Entry 6RDR (electron microscopy, 4.10 A resolution (low resolution: residue-level contacts below are approximate; hydrogen-bond / salt-bridge calls are withheld)); this record covers chains 4 and 7 of the 31 polymer chains in the assembly.

[Chain 4]
Name: Mitochondrial ATP synthase associated protein ASA4
Source organism: Polytomella sp. Pringsheim 198.80
UniProt: D7NIZ2 (D7NIZ2_9CHLO); residue numbers follow UniProt; this construct covers 1-294
Chain sequence (294 residues; row label = number of the first residue in the row):
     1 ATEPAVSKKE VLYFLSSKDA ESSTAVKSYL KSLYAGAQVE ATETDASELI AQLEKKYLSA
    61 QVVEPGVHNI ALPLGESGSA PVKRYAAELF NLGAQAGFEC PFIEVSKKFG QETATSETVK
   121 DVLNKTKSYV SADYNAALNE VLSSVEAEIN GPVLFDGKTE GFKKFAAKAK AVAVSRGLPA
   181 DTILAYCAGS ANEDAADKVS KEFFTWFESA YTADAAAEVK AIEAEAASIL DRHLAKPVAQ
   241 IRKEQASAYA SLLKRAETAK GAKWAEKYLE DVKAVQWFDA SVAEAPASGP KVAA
Disordered / not traced: 1-4

[Chain 7]
Name: Mitochondrial ATP synthase associated protein ASA7
Source organism: Polytomella sp. Pringsheim 198.80
UniProt: D8V7I2 (D8V7I2_9CHLO); residues 1-190 here = UniProt positions 1-190
Chain sequence (190 residues; each row starts with the number of its first residue):
     1 MSSVRAGVEA GRRDLTTFTF SGLQDAPVAA LSGSIKLNVA AKAGKAEVTV AAGAAKAATQ
    61 VSAAALRKLS GSKISLAEVA RISVLHSSIQ NYLLSLSNER YQLLSQWPDF TTMYGKDFYY
   121 RAHPEDLKKF YDAADEYYKL YETVTEFDSL SALASQVVPN YAARRRSTVH PAIGSTVADG
   181 AFTNFLLSKQ
Disordered / not traced: 1-14

[Interface between chain 4 and chain 7]
Contacting residue pairs (107; chain 4 residue first):
  Val63(4) - Pro171(7)
  Glu64(4) - Ala162(7)
  Glu64(4) - Arg166(7)
  Val67(4) - Leu85(7)
  Val67(4) - Tyr161(7)
  Val67(4) - Arg165(7)
  His68(4) - Ser83(7)
  His68(4) - Val84(7)
  His68(4) - Leu85(7)
  His68(4) - Ala162(7)
  Asn69(4) - Val84(7)
  Ile70(4) - Leu85(7)
  Ala71(4) - Val84(7)
  Leu72(4) - Leu85(7)
  Leu72(4) - Ser88(7)
  Leu72(4) - Tyr161(7)
  Leu74(4) - Tyr92(7)
  Tyr85(4) - Tyr161(7)
  Tyr85(4) - Arg165(7)
  Leu89(4) - Arg165(7)
  Leu89(4) - Pro171(7)
  Leu89(4) - Ala172(7)
  Phe90(4) - Ala172(7)
  Gly93(4) - His170(7)
  Phe98(4) - Thr168(7)
  Phe98(4) - Val169(7)
  Phe98(4) - His170(7)
  Glu99(4) - His170(7)
  Pro101(4) - His170(7)
  Pro101(4) - Ile173(7)
  Phe102(4) - Gly180(7)
  Phe102(4) - Ala181(7)
  Phe102(4) - Asn184(7)
  Glu104(4) - Val169(7)
  Val105(4) - Val169(7)
  Val105(4) - Ile173(7)
  Val105(4) - Ala181(7)
  Ser106(4) - Ala181(7)
  Phe109(4) - Ala178(7)
  Phe109(4) - Ala181(7)
  Phe109(4) - Phe182(7)
  Phe109(4) - Phe185(7)
  Gly110(4) - Phe185(7)
  Thr113(4) - Phe185(7)
  Thr126(4) - Phe182(7)
  Tyr129(4) - Val169(7)
  Tyr129(4) - Ala178(7)
  Val130(4) - Asp179(7)
  Val130(4) - Phe182(7)
  Ser131(4) - Asp179(7)
  Tyr134(4) - Phe182(7)
  Tyr134(4) - Thr183(7)
  Leu138(4) - Phe182(7)
  Leu138(4) - Leu186(7)
  Phe155(4) - Gln190(7)
  Asp156(4) - Gln190(7)
  Lys158(4) - Lys189(7)
  Phe162(4) - Leu186(7)
  Ala166(4) - Leu187(7)
  Lys170(4) - Leu187(7)
  Ala173(4) - Thr183(7)
  Leu178(4) - Thr183(7)
  Ala180(4) - Leu187(7)
  Leu184(4) - Leu187(7)
  Leu184(4) - Ser188(7)
  Cys187(4) - Asn184(7)
  Trp206(4) - Thr176(7)
  Trp206(4) - Gly180(7)
  Phe207(4) - Val177(7)
  Ala210(4) - Thr176(7)
  Ala210(4) - Val177(7)
  Asp214(4) - Gly174(7)
  Asp214(4) - Ser175(7)
  Asp214(4) - Thr176(7)
  Asp214(4) - Val177(7)
  Glu218(4) - Arg164(7)
  Glu218(4) - Arg165(7)
  Ile222(4) - Val157(7)
  Ile222(4) - Tyr161(7)
  Glu223(4) - Tyr92(7)
  Glu225(4) - Val157(7)
  Glu225(4) - Asn160(7)
  Ala226(4) - Leu93(7)
  Ala227(4) - Leu96(7)
  Ile229(4) - Leu153(7)
  Ile229(4) - Gln156(7)
  Leu230(4) - Leu96(7)
  Leu230(4) - Leu153(7)
  Asp231(4) - Arg100(7)
  His233(4) - Ser149(7)
  His233(4) - Leu153(7)
  Leu234(4) - Arg100(7)
  Leu234(4) - Thr143(7)
  Leu234(4) - Val144(7)
  Lys236(4) - Thr143(7)
  Val238(4) - Glu142(7)
  Val238(4) - Thr143(7)
  Val238(4) - Glu146(7)
  Ile241(4) - Thr143(7)
  Arg242(4) - Glu146(7)
  Gln245(4) - Ser149(7)
  Gln245(4) - Ala152(7)
  Val275(4) - Arg81(7)
  Phe278(4) - Val79(7)
  Phe278(4) - Arg81(7)
  Asp279(4) - Arg81(7)
  Pro290(4) - Val79(7)
Other interface residues (no listed pair), chain 4 (75 interface residues in all): Lys56, Gly75, Val119, Val122, Gly157, Phe165, Ala169, Ile183, Tyr211, Ala235, Glu244
Other interface residues (no listed pair), chain 7 (55 interface residues in all): Ala80, Ile89, Ser97, Lys139, Leu150, Val158, Ser167

[Overview]
The interface between chain 4 and chain 7 involves 75 residues on one side and 55 on the other.
Here chain 4 is Mitochondrial ATP synthase associated protein ASA4 and chain 7 is Mitochondrial ATP synthase
associated protein ASA7, both from Polytomella sp. Pringsheim 198.80. Entry 6RDR (Cryo-EM structure of
Polytomella F-ATP synthase, Rotary substate 1D, monomer-masked refinement) was determined by electron
microscopy (same publication as 6RD4, 6RD5, 6RD6, 6RD7, 6RD8, 6RD9 and 46 further entries).
